Entry 8W6J (electron microscopy, 3.40 A resolution); this record covers chains B and C of the 5 polymer chains in the assembly.

== Chain B ==
Protein: Cell division ATP-binding protein FtsE
Organism: Escherichia coli K-12
UniProtKB: P0A9R7 (FTSE_ECOLI); residues 1-222 here = UniProt positions 1-222
Chain sequence (222 residues; each row starts with the number of its first residue):
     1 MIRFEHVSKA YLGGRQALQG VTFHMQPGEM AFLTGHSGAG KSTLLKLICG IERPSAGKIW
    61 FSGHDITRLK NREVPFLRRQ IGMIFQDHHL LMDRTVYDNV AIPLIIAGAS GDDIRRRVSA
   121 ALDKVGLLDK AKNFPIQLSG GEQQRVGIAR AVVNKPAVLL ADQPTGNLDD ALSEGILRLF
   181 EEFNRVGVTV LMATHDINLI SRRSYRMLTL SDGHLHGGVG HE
Unresolved in the structure: 217-222
Construct notes: engineered mutation Gln-163 (Glu in P0A9R7)
Swiss-Prot annotation at these positions:
  - binding site (ATP): Gly-35 to Ser-42
  - mutagenesis: Lys-41 (K41R: Does not bind ATP), Cys-49 (C49A: Prevents dimer formation. Does not alter ATP-binding)
Small-molecule neighbours:
  - ATP (adenosine-5'-triphosphate), molecule 1: Tyr-11, Arg-15, Ala-17, His-36, Ser-37, Gly-38, Ala-39, Gly-40, Lys-41, Ser-42, Thr-43, Gln-86, Gln-163, His-195
  - ATP, molecule 2: Gln-137, Leu-138, Ser-139, Gly-140, Gly-141, Glu-142, Asn-167

== Chain C ==
Protein: Cell division protein FtsX
Organism: Escherichia coli K-12
UniProtKB: P0AC30 (FTSX_ECOLI); residue numbers follow UniProt; this construct covers 1-352
Chain sequence (352 residues; row label = number of the first residue in the row):
     1 MNKRDAINHI RQFGGRLDRF RKSVGGSGDG GRNAPKRAKS SPKPVNRKTN VFNEQVRYAF
    61 HGALQDLKSK PFATFLTVMV IAISLTLPSV CYMVYKNVNQ AATQYYPSPQ ITVYLQKTLD
   121 DDAAAGVVAQ LQAEQGVEKV NYLSREDALG EFRNWSGFGG ALDMLEENPL PAVAVVIPKL
   181 DFQGTESLNT LRDRITQING IDEVRMDDSW FARLAALTGL VGRVSAMIGV LMVAAVFLVI
   241 GNSVRLSIFA RRDSINVQKL IGATDGFILR PFLYGGALLG FSGALLSLIL SEILVLRLSS
   301 AVAEVAQVFG TKFDINGLSF DECLLLLLVC SMIGWVAAWL ATVQHLRHFT PE
Unresolved in the structure: 1-52, 352

== Chain B / chain C interface ==
Contacting residue pairs (29):
  Ile-51(B) with Leu-260(C), hydrophobic; Pro-351(C)
  Arg-53(B) with Pro-351(C)
  Asn-71(B) with Thr-350(C), hydrogen bond
  Pro-75(B) with Gly-262(C); Ala-263(C)
  Arg-78(B) with Lys-259(C), hydrogen bond (side chain-backbone); Leu-260(C), hydrogen bond (side chain-backbone); Gly-262(C)
  Arg-79(B) with Gly-262(C)
  Phe-85(B) with Leu-260(C), hydrophobic
  His-89(B) with Val-257(C); Leu-260(C)
  Leu-90(B) with Asp-253(C); Val-257(C)
  Leu-91(B) with Ser-254(C); Val-257(C), hydrophobic; Gln-258(C)
  Arg-94(B) with Tyr-58(C), hydrogen bond; Gln-258(C)
  Asp-98(B) with Tyr-58(C)
  Ile-102(B) with Tyr-58(C)
  Ile-105(B) with Tyr-58(C), hydrophobic; Phe-267(C), hydrophobic
  Ile-106(B) with Gly-262(C); Ala-263(C), hydrophobic; Phe-267(C), hydrophobic
  Arg-150(B) with Val-257(C); Ile-261(C)
Interface residues without a listed pair, chain B (19 interface residues in all): Arg-72, Asp-93, Pro-103
Interface residues without a listed pair, chain C (16 interface residues in all): Arg-251, Asn-256, Asp-265

== In short ==
19 residues of chain B face 16 of chain C across their interface; the contacts include 4 hydrogen bonds. Among
the polar pairs are Asn-71(B)/Thr-350(C), Arg-78(B)/Lys-259(C) and Arg-78(B)/Leu-260(C). Ligands of chain B:
ATP.
Here chain B is Cell division ATP-binding protein FtsE and chain C is Cell division protein FtsX, both from
Escherichia coli K-12. Entry 8W6J (Cryo-EM structure of Escherichia coli Str K12 FtsE(E163Q)X/EnvC complex
with ATP in peptidisc) was determined by electron microscopy.
